Entry 1RY1 (electron microscopy, 12.00 A resolution (very low resolution: no residue pairs are listed; an interface is given only as per-side residue counts)); this record covers chains C and D of the 14 polymer chains in the assembly.

# Chain C
Name: SRP9
Organism: Canis lupus familiaris
Chain sequence (85 residues; numbered 2 to 86; the number before each row is that of its first residue):
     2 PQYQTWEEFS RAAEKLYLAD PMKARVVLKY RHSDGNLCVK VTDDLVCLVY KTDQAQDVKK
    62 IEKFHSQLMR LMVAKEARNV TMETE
Disordered / not traced: 2-4, 76-86

# Chain D
Name: SRP14
Organism: Canis lupus familiaris
Reference sequence: P37108 (SRP14_HUMAN); numbering as in UniProt (aligned over 2-107)
Chain sequence (106 residues; numbered 2 to 107; the number before each row is that of its first residue):
     2 VLLESEQFLT ELTRLFQKCR TSGSVYITLK KYDGRTKPIP KKGTVEGFEP ADNKCLLRAT
    62 DGKKKISTVV SSKEVNKFQM AYSNLLRANM DGLKKRDKKN KTKKTK
Disordered / not traced: 36-53, 96-107
Curated features (UniProtKB/Swiss-Prot):
  - modified residue: Tyr27 (Phosphotyrosine)

# How chain C and chain D interact
At this resolution (12 A) residue pairs are not listed: 31 residues of chain C and 35 of chain D lie at the interface.

# Overview
Chain C and chain D form an interface of 31 and 35 residues respectively.
Here chain C is SRP9 and chain D is SRP14, both from Canis lupus familiaris. Entry 1RY1 (Structure of the
signal recognition particle interacting with the elongation-arrested ribosome) was determined by electron
microscopy.
